Entry 7APQ (X-ray diffraction, 1.09 A resolution); this record covers chain A.

Chain A:
Molecule: Peptidyl-prolyl cis-trans isomerase FKBP5
Organism: Homo sapiens
Notes: EC 5.2.1.8
UniProtKB: Q13451 (FKBP5_HUMAN); residue numbers follow UniProt; this construct covers 16-140
Amino-acid sequence (128 residues; each row starts with the number of its first residue):
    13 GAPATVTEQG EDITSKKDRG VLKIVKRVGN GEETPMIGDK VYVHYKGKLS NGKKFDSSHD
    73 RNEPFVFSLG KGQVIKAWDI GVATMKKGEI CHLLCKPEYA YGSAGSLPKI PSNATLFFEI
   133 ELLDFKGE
Construct notes: expression tag (13-15); engineered mutation Thr19 (Ala in Q13451)
Ligand contacts: RQW ((1S,5S,6R)-10-(1,3-benzothiazol-6-ylsulfonyl)-5-(methoxymethyl)-3-(pyridin-2-ylmethyl)-3,10-diazabicyclo[4.3.1]decan-2-one): Tyr57, Phe67, Asp68, Arg73, Phe77, Gln85, Val86, Ile87, Trp90, Tyr113, Ser118, Lys121, Ile122, Leu128, Phe130
Curated features (UniProtKB/Swiss-Prot):
  - modified residue: Lys28 (N6-acetyllysine)
  - mutagenesis: Lys28 (K28Q: Mimics acetylation; impaired interaction with AKT1 and PHLPP1; when associated with Q-155; K28R: Decreased acetylation; promotes interaction with AKT1 and PHLPP1; when associated with R-155)
Reported in the primary citation:
  - binding site for RQW: Tyr113

Summary:
Bound to chain A: compound RQW. From UniProt: one mutagenesis site. From the paper: a binding site for RQW at
Tyr113.
Chain A is Peptidyl-prolyl cis-trans isomerase FKBP5 (Homo sapiens); the structure, The Fk1 domain of FKBP51
in complex with
(1S,5S,6R)-10-(benzo[d]thiazol-6-ylsulfonyl)-5-(methoxymethyl)-3-(pyridin-2-ylmethyl)-3,10-diazabicyclo[4.3.1]decan-2-one,
was determined by X-ray diffraction, deposited together with 7APT, 7APW and 7APS.
